5J0F - chain A; structure by X-ray diffraction, 1.25 A resolution.

[Chain A]
Name: Superoxide dismutase [Cu-Zn], OXIDOREDUCTASE
From: Homo sapiens
Notes: EC 1.15.1.1
UniProtKB: P00441 (SODC_HUMAN); the construct has insertions or renumbered stretches relative to UniProt, so the offset changes along the chain: 2-43 = UniProt 83-124; 65-112 = UniProt 2-49
Amino-acid sequence (114 residues; row label = number of the first residue in the row):
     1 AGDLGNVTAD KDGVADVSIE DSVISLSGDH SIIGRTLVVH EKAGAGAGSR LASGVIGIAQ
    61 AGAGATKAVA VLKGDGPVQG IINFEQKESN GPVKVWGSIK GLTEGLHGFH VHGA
Differences from the reference sequence: expression tag (1, 113-114); conflict Ser31 (Cys112 in P00441), Ala70 (Cys7 in P00441); linker (44-47, 61-64)
UniProt features mapped onto this chain:
  - binding site (Zn(2+)): Asp3
  - binding site (Cu cation): His40, His110, His112
  - modified residue: Lys11 (N6-succinyllysine), Ser18 (Phosphoserine), Ser22 (Phosphoserine), Ser25 (Phosphoserine), Ser27 (Phosphoserine), Lys42 (N6-acetyllysine), Ala65 (N-acetylalanine), Lys67 (N6-succinyllysine), Lys73 (N6-succinyllysine)
  - cross-link: Trp96 (1-(tryptophan-3-yl)-tryptophan (Trp-Trp) (interchain with W-33))

[In short]
From UniProt: Zn2+-binding residue Asp3 and 3 Cu cation-binding residues.
Chain A is Superoxide dismutase [Cu-Zn], OXIDOREDUCTASE (Homo sapiens); the structure, Monomeric Human Cu,Zn
Superoxide dismutase, loops IV and VII deleted, apo form, circular permutant P4/5, was determined by X-ray
diffraction together with 5J07, 5J0C and 5J0G from the same study.
